8UVU - chains A and B of the 4 polymer chains in the assembly; structure by electron microscopy, 3.00 A resolution.

== Chain A (and B) ==
Molecule: Gustatory receptor
Organism: Bombyx mori
Notes: chain B of this document is another copy of the same molecule, construct and numbering; everything in this record applies to it too
Reference sequence: B3GTD7 (B3GTD7_BOMMO); residues 2-449 here = UniProt positions 2-449
Sequence (453 residues; row label = number of the first residue in the row; numbers below 1 keep their minus sign (Gly-3 is residue -3)):
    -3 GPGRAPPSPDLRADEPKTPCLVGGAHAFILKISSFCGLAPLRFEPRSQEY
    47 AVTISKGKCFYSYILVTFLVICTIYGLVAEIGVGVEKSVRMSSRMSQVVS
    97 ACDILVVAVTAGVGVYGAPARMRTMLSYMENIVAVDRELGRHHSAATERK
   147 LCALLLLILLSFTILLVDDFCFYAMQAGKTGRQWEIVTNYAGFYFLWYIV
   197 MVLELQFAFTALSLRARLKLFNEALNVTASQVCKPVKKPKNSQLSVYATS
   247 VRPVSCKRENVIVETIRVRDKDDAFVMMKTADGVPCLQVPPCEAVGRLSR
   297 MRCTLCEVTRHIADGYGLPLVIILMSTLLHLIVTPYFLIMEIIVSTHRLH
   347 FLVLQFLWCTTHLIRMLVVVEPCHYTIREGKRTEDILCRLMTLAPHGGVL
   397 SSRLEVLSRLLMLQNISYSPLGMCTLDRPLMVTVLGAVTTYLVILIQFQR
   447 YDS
Disordered / not traced: -3 to 13, 228-281, 447-449
Sequence notes: expression tag (-3 to 1)
Ligand contacts: oligosaccharide (beta-D-fructopyranose, beta-D-fructofuranose units): Arg86, Asp99, Asp165, Tyr169, Phe189, Tyr190, Trp193, His326, Thr330, Phe333, Gln351, Trp354, His358
What the authors report for this chain:
  - binding site for beta-D-fructopyranose: Arg86, Asp99, Asp165, Tyr190, Trp193, Thr330, Phe333, Gln351, Trp354, His358
  - binding site for beta-D-fructofuranose: Trp354
  - conformationally variable residues (side-chain flip): Asp99, Tyr332, Phe333, Gln443, Phe444
  - contacts within the chain: Tyr332-Gln445 (hydrogen bond)
  - specificity-determining residues: Phe333

== Interface between chain A and chain B ==
Residue-residue contacts (34; chain A residue first):
  His370(A) with Leu417(B)
  Glu380(A) with Leu409(B)
  Asp381(A) with Arg306(B), salt bridge; Gln410(B)
  Leu383(A) with Leu409(B), hydrophobic
  Cys384(A) with Cys299(B); Leu409(B), hydrophobic; Gln410(B)
  Arg385(A) with Glu303(B), salt bridge
  Met387(A) with Arg405(B); Leu406(B), hydrophobic; Leu409(B), hydrophobic
  Thr388(A) with Ser295(B); Arg296(B); Cys299(B); Leu406(B)
  His392(A) with Val395(B); Ser398(B), hydrogen bond; Arg399(B), hydrogen bond
  Glu401(A) with Arg405(B), salt bridge
  Ser404(A) with Arg405(B)
  Leu407(A) with Leu409(B), hydrophobic
  Met408(A) with Met408(B), hydrophobic
  Arg424(A) with Leu417(B), hydrogen bond (side chain-backbone); Met419(B)
  Pro425(A) with Gly418(B); Met419(B)
  Gly432(A) with Tyr437(B)
  Thr435(A) with Tyr437(B), hydrogen bond
  Val439(A) with Ile440(B), hydrophobic; Phe444(B)
  Ile442(A) with Phe444(B), hydrophobic
  Gln443(A) with Gln443(B); Phe444(B)
Other interface residues (no listed pair), chain A (24 interface residues in all): Leu389, Val428, Thr436, Arg446
Other interface residues (no listed pair), chain B (21 interface residues in all): Val402

== Summary ==
24 residues of chain A and 21 residues of chain B are in contact, with 4 hydrogen bonds and 3 salt bridges.
Among the polar pairs are Asp381(A)-Arg306(B), Arg385(A)-Glu303(B) and Glu401(A)-Arg405(B). Chain A binds
oligosaccharide. From the paper: a binding site for beta-D-fructopyranose at Arg86(A), Asp99(A) and Asp165(A)
among others; a binding site for beta-D-fructofuranose at Trp354(A).
Chain A and chain B are both Gustatory receptor (Bombyx mori); the structure, Structure of the insect
gustatory receptor Gr9 from Bombyx mori in complex with D-fructose, was determined by electron microscopy
(same publication as 8UVT and 8VV3).
